4INT - chains N and a of the 28 polymer chains in the assembly; structure by X-ray diffraction, 2.90 A resolution.

== Chain N ==
Molecule: Proteasome component PRE3
Source organism: Saccharomyces cerevisiae
Notes: EC 3.4.25.1
Reference sequence: P38624 (PSB6_YEAST); residues 1-196 here correspond to UniProt positions 20-215 (UniProt number = residue number + 19)
Amino-acid sequence (196 residues; numbered 1 to 196; the number before each row is that of its first residue):
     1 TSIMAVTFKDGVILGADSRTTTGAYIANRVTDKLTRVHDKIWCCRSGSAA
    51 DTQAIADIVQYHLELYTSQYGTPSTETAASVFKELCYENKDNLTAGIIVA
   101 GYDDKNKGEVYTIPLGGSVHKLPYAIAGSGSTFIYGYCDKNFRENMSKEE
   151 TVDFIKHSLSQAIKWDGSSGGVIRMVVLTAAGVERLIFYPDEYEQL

== Chain a ==
Molecule: Proteasome component PRE4
Source organism: Saccharomyces cerevisiae
Notes: EC 3.4.25.1
Reference sequence: P30657 (PSB4_YEAST); residues 1-233 here correspond to UniProt positions 34-266 (UniProt number = residue number + 33)
Amino-acid sequence (233 residues; each row starts with the number of its first residue):
     1 TQQPIVTGTSVISMKYDNGVIIAADNLGSYGSLLRFNGVERLIPVGDNTV
    51 VGISGDISDMQHIERLLKDLVTENAYDNPLADAEEALEPSYIFEYLATVM
   101 YQRRSKMNPLWNAIIVAGVQSNGDQFLRYVNLLGVTYSSPTLATGFGAHM
   151 ANPLLRKVVDRESDIPKTTVQVAEEAIVNAMRVLYYRDARSSRNFSLAII
   201 DKNTGLTFKKNLQVENMKWDFAKDIKGYGTQKI

== How chain N and chain a interact ==
Residue-residue contacts (63; chain N residue first):
  R19(N) - A189(a)
  T21(N) - A189(a)
  A24(N) - F146(a)
  A24(N) - R187(a)
  A24(N) - D188(a)
  A24(N) - A189(a)  hydrogen bond (backbone-backbone)
  Y25(N) - F146(a)  hydrophobic
  Y25(N) - R187(a)
  I26(N) - Y186(a)
  I26(N) - R187(a)  hydrogen bond (backbone-backbone)
  I26(N) - D188(a)
  I26(N) - A189(a)
  A27(N) - R187(a)  hydrogen bond (backbone-side chain)
  R29(N) - Y186(a)
  R29(N) - R187(a)
  R29(N) - K218(a)  hydrogen bond (side chain-backbone)
  R29(N) - W219(a)
  R29(N) - F221(a)
  V30(N) - F221(a)  hydrophobic
  V30(N) - A222(a)  hydrophobic
  V30(N) - I225(a)  hydrophobic
  D32(N) - K226(a)
  D32(N) - G227(a)  hydrogen bond (side chain-backbone)
  D32(N) - Q231(a)
  L34(N) - Q231(a)
  T35(N) - Y228(a)
  T35(N) - Q231(a)
  R36(N) - Q231(a)  hydrogen bond (backbone-side chain)
  R36(N) - I233(a)
  W42(N) - Q231(a)
  W42(N) - I233(a)  hydrophobic
  R45(N) - Y228(a)
  Q53(N) - Y228(a)  hydrogen bond (backbone-side chain)
  A56(N) - Y228(a)
  D57(N) - Y228(a)  hydrogen bond
  F133(N) - L33(a)  hydrophobic
  K164(N) - L34(a)
  W165(N) - S32(a)
  W165(N) - L33(a)
  W165(N) - L34(a)  hydrogen bond (backbone-backbone)
  W165(N) - R35(a)
  D166(N) - S32(a)
  G167(N) - S32(a)  hydrogen bond (backbone-backbone)
  G167(N) - A189(a)
  G167(N) - R190(a)
  G171(N) - W219(a)
  V172(N) - W219(a)  hydrophobic
  V172(N) - A222(a)  hydrophobic
  R174(N) - A222(a)  hydrogen bond (side chain-backbone)
  R174(N) - I225(a)  hydrogen bond (side chain-backbone)
  R185(N) - K226(a)
  R185(N) - Q231(a)
  R185(N) - I233(a)  hydrogen bond (side chain-backbone)
  I187(N) - A222(a)
  I187(N) - K223(a)
  Y189(N) - W219(a)
  Y189(N) - D220(a)
  Y189(N) - K223(a)
  P190(N) - M217(a)  hydrophobic
  P190(N) - W219(a)
  D191(N) - R193(a)  salt bridge
  E194(N) - Y185(a)  hydrogen bond
  E194(N) - R193(a)  salt bridge
Interface residues without a listed pair, chain N (35 interface residues in all): G23, N28, I163, S168
Interface residues without a listed pair, chain a (26 interface residues in all): M150

== In short ==
The interface between chain N and chain a involves 35 residues on one side and 26 on the other; the contacts
include 14 hydrogen bonds and 2 salt bridges. Polar contacts include D191(N)-R193(a), E194(N)-R193(a) and
A27(N)-R187(a).
Chain N is Proteasome component PRE3 and chain a is Proteasome component PRE4, both from Saccharomyces
cerevisiae; the structure, Yeast 20S proteasome in complex with the vinyl sulfone LU122, was determined by
X-ray diffraction together with 4INR and 4INU from the same study.
